Entry 6YPU (electron microscopy, 2.90 A resolution); this record covers chains 2 and s of the 15 polymer chains in the assembly.

== Chain 2 ==
Molecule: 16S ribosomal RNA
Source organism: Acinetobacter baumannii (strain ATCC 19606 / DSM 30007 / CIP 70.34 / JCM 6841 / NBRC 109757 / NCIMB 12457 / NCTC 12156 / 81)
Sequence (1544 nucleotides; row label = number of the first residue in the row):
     1 UUUAACUGAAGAGUUUGAUCAUGGCUCAGAUUGAACGCUGGCGGCAGGCU
    51 UAACACAUGCAAGUCGAGCGGGGGAAGGUAGCUUGCUACCGGACCUAGCG
   101 GCGGACGGGUGAGUAAUGCUUAGGAAUCUGCCUAUUAGUGGGGGACAACA
   151 UCUCGAAAGGGAUGCUAAUACCGCAUACGUCCUACGGGAGAAAGCAGGGG
   201 AUCUUCGGACCUUGCGCUAAUAGAUGAGCCUAAGUCGGAUUAGCUAGUUG
   251 GUGGGGUAAAGGCCUACCAAGGCGACGAUCUGUAGCGGGUCUGAGAGGAU
   301 GAUCCGCCACACUGGGACUGAGACACGGCCCAGACUCCUACGGGAGGCAG
   351 CAGUGGGGAAUAUUGGACAAUGGGGGGAACCCUGAUCCAGCCAUGCCGCG
   401 UGUGUGAAGAAGGCCUUAUGGUUGUAAAGCACUUUAAGCGAGGAGGAGGC
   451 UACUUUAGUUAAUACCUAGAGAUAGUGGACGUUACUCGCAGAAUAAGCAC
   501 CGGCUAACUCUGUGCCAGCAGCCGCGGUAAUACAGAGGGUGCGAGCGUUA
   551 AUCGGAUUUACUGGGCGUAAAGCGUGCGUAGGCGGCUUAUUAAGUCGGAU
   601 GUGAAAUCCCCGAGCUUAACUUGGGAAUUGCAUUCGAUACUGGUGAGCUA
   651 GAGUAUGGGAGAGGAUGGUAGAAUUCCAGGUGUAGCGGUGAAAUGCGUAG
   701 AGAUCUGGAGGAAUACCGAUGGCGAAGGCAGCCAUCUGGCCUAAUACUGA
   751 CGCUGAGGUACGAAAGCAUGGGGAGCAAACAGGAUUAGAUACCCUGGUAG
   801 UCCAUGCCGUAAACGAUGUCUACUAGCCGUUGGGGCCUUUGAGGCUUUAG
   851 UGGCGCAGCUAACGCGAUAAGUAGACCGCCUGGGGAGUACGGUCGCAAGA
   901 CUAAAACUCAAAUGAAUUGACGGGGGCCCGCACAAGCGGUGGAGCAUGUG
   951 GUUUAAUUCGAUGCAACGCGAAGAACCUUACCUGGCCUUGACAUACUAGA
  1001 AACUUUCCAGAGAUGGAUUGGUGCCUUCGGGAAUCUAGAUACAGGUGCUG
  1051 CAUGGCUGUCGUCAGCUCGUGUCGUGAGAUGUUGGGUUAAGUCCCGCAAC
  1101 GAGCGCAACCCUUUUCCUUACUUGCCAGCAUUUCGGAUGGGAACUUUAAG
  1151 GAUACUGCCAGUGACAAACUGGAGGAAGGCGGGGACGACGUCAAGUCAUC
  1201 AUGGCCCUUACGGCCAGGGCUACACACGUGCUACAAUGGUCGGUACAAAG
  1251 GGUUGCUACACAGCGAUGUGAUGCUAAUCUCAAAAAGCCGAUCGUAGUCC
  1301 GGAUUGGAGUCUGCAACUCGACUCCAUGAAGUCGGAAUCGCUAGUAAUCG
  1351 CGGAUCAGAAUGCCGCGGUGAAUACGUUCCCGGGCCUUGUACACACCGCC
  1401 CGUCACACCAUGGGAGUUUGUUGCACCAGAAGUAGCUAGCCUAACUGCAA
  1451 AGAGGGCGGUUACCACGGUGUGGCCGAUGACUGGGGUGAAGUCGUAACAA
  1501 GGUAGCCGUAGGGGAACCUGCGGCUGGAUCACCUCCUUAACGAA
Unresolved in the structure: 1-2, 78-89, 200-209, 838-842, 924-1544
Metal / ion sites: Mg2+ site 1 near G23 (its only coordinating residue here); Mg2+ site 2: U64, G101 (shared with 1 residue of chain u); Mg2+ site 3 near U96 (its only coordinating residue here); Mg2+ site 4: A112, G113, G285; Mg2+ site 5 near G113 (its only coordinating residue here); Mg2+ site 6: G141, A193; Mg2+ site 7: A170, C171; Mg2+ site 8 near A191 (its only coordinating residue here); Mg2+ site 9 near U252 (its only coordinating residue here); Mg2+ site 10: G253, U265; Mg2+ site 11: G277, A278, U279; Mg2+ site 12: G295, G555; 20 more Mg2+ sites not listed
What the authors report for this chain:
  - conformationally variable residues (side-chain flip): A1489, A1490

== Chain s ==
Protein: 30S ribosomal protein S18
Source organism: Acinetobacter baumannii (strain ATCC 19606 / DSM 30007 / CIP 70.34 / JCM 6841 / NBRC 109757 / NCIMB 12457 / NCTC 12156 / 81)
UniProt: D0C5Y9 (D0C5Y9_ACIB2); residues 1-75 here = UniProt positions 1-75
Sequence (75 residues; row label = number of the first residue in the row):
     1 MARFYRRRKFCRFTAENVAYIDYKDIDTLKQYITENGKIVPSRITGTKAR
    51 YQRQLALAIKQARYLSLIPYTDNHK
Unresolved in the structure: 1-20, 74-75

== Chain 2 / chain s interface ==
Residue-residue contacts - 28 pairs, chain 2 then chain s:
  A660(2) - Arg53(s)  hydrogen bond to the phosphate
  G661(2) - Arg53(s)  salt bridge to the phosphate
  U669(2) - Tyr64(s)  sugar contact
  A670(2) - Tyr64(s)  sugar contact
  A670(2) - Tyr70(s)  hydrogen bond to the sugar
  G671(2) - Tyr70(s)  sugar contact
  A715(2) - Lys38(s)  base contact
  A715(2) - Arg63(s)  base contact
  A715(2) - Tyr70(s)  hydrogen bond to the base
  C716(2) - Lys38(s)  sugar contact
  C716(2) - Ile39(s)  hydrogen bond to the sugar
  C716(2) - Lys60(s)  base contact
  C716(2) - Arg63(s)  hydrogen bond to the base
  C717(2) - Ile39(s)  sugar contact
  C717(2) - Pro41(s)  sugar contact
  C717(2) - Gln52(s)  hydrogen bond to the sugar
  C717(2) - Ala56(s)  sugar contact
  C717(2) - Lys60(s)  hydrogen bond to the base
  G718(2) - Ser42(s)  hydrogen bond to the phosphate
  G731(2) - Lys60(s)  sugar contact
  C732(2) - Leu57(s)  phosphate contact
  C732(2) - Gln61(s)  phosphate contact
  C733(2) - Gln61(s)  hydrogen bond to the phosphate
  U831(2) - Ala49(s)  phosphate contact
  U831(2) - Arg53(s)  phosphate contact
  G832(2) - Arg50(s)  phosphate contact
  G832(2) - Arg53(s)  salt bridge to the phosphate
  G833(2) - Arg50(s)  salt bridge to the phosphate
Interface residues without a listed pair, chain 2 (17 interface residues in all): A672, A719
Interface residues without a listed pair, chain s (19 interface residues in all): Gly37, Val40, Arg43, Thr71

== In short ==
17 residues of chain 2 face 19 of chain s across their interface; the contacts include 9 hydrogen bonds and 3
salt bridges. Polar pairs include A715(2)-Tyr70(s), C716(2)-Arg63(s) and C717(2)-Lys60(s). The Mg2+ site 2 is
built by U64(2) and G101(2). The paper reports conformational variability at A1489(2) and A1490(2).
Here chain 2 is 16S ribosomal RNA and chain s is 30S ribosomal protein S18, both from Acinetobacter baumannii
(strain ATCC 19606 / DSM 30007 / CIP 70.34 / JCM 6841 / NBRC 109757 / NCIMB 12457 / NCTC 12156 / 81). Entry
6YPU (Acinetobacter baumannii ribosome-amikacin complex - 30S subunit body) was determined by electron
microscopy, deposited together with 6YS5, 6YT9 and 6YTF.
